Entry 7KGS (X-ray diffraction, 1.58 A resolution); this record covers chains A and C of the 3 polymer chains in the assembly.

Chain A:
Molecule: MHC class I antigen
Organism: Homo sapiens
UniProt: Q861F7 (Q861F7_HUMAN); numbering as in UniProt (aligned over 1-278)
Chain sequence (278 residues; numbered 1 to 278; the number before each row is that of its first residue):
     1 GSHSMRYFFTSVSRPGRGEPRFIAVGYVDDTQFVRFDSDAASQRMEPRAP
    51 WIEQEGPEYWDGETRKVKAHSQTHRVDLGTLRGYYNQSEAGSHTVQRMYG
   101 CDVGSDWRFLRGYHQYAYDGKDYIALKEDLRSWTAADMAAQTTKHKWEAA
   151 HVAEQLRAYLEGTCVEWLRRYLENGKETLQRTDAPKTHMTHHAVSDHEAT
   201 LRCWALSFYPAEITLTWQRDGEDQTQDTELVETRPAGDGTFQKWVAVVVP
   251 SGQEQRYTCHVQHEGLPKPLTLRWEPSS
Differences from the reference sequence: conflict Val245 (Ala in Q861F7)
Disulfide bonds: Cys101-Cys164, Cys203-Cys259
Metal / ion sites: Cd2+ site 1: His151, Glu154, His191; Cd2+ site 2 near Glu198 (its only coordinating residue here)

Chain C:
Molecule: Nucleoprotein
UniProt: P0DTC9 (NCAP_SARS2); residues 1-9 here correspond to UniProt positions 138-146 (UniProt number = residue number + 137)
Chain sequence (9 residues; each row starts with the number of its first residue):
     1 ALNTPKDHI

How chain A and chain C interact:
Pairs across the interface (46):
  Met5(A) - Ala1(C)
  Tyr7(A) - Ala1(C)  hydrogen bond (side chain-backbone)
  Tyr7(A) - Leu2(C)  hydrogen bond (side chain-backbone)
  Phe9(A) - Leu2(C)  hydrophobic
  Met45(A) - Leu2(C)  hydrophobic
  Glu63(A) - Ala1(C)
  Glu63(A) - Leu2(C)  hydrogen bond (side chain-backbone)
  Lys66(A) - Ala1(C)
  Lys66(A) - Leu2(C)  hydrogen bond (side chain-backbone)
  Lys66(A) - Asn3(C)
  Lys66(A) - Thr4(C)
  Val67(A) - Leu2(C)
  His70(A) - Asn3(C)
  His70(A) - Pro5(C)
  Thr73(A) - Asp7(C)
  Thr73(A) - His8(C)
  Asp77(A) - His8(C)
  Asp77(A) - Ile9(C)  hydrogen bond (side chain-backbone)
  Thr80(A) - Ile9(C)
  Leu81(A) - Ile9(C)  hydrophobic
  Tyr84(A) - Ile9(C)  hydrogen bond (side chain-backbone)
  Arg97(A) - Pro5(C)
  Arg97(A) - Asp7(C)  salt bridge
  Tyr99(A) - Leu2(C)
  Tyr99(A) - Asn3(C)  hydrogen bond (side chain-backbone)
  His114(A) - Asp7(C)  salt bridge
  Tyr116(A) - Asp7(C)  hydrogen bond (side chain-backbone)
  Tyr116(A) - Ile9(C)  hydrophobic
  Tyr123(A) - Ile9(C)
  Thr143(A) - Ile9(C)  hydrogen bond (side chain-backbone)
  Lys146(A) - His8(C)  hydrogen bond (side chain-backbone)
  Lys146(A) - Ile9(C)  hydrogen bond (side chain-backbone)
  Trp147(A) - Asp7(C)
  Trp147(A) - His8(C)  hydrogen bond (side chain-backbone)
  Trp147(A) - Ile9(C)
  Val152(A) - Lys6(C)
  Gln155(A) - Asn3(C)  hydrogen bond
  Gln155(A) - Thr4(C)
  Gln155(A) - Pro5(C)
  Leu156(A) - Asn3(C)
  Leu156(A) - Pro5(C)  hydrophobic
  Tyr159(A) - Ala1(C)  hydrogen bond (side chain-backbone)
  Tyr159(A) - Leu2(C)
  Tyr159(A) - Asn3(C)
  Trp167(A) - Ala1(C)  hydrophobic
  Tyr171(A) - Ala1(C)  hydrogen bond (side chain-backbone)
Also at the interface, not in a pair above, chain A (28 interface residues in all): Tyr59
Interface features reported in the paper:
  - interface residues, chain C: Pro5(C)

Summary:
28 residues of chain A and 9 residues of chain C are in contact, with 15 hydrogen bonds and 2 salt bridges.
Polar pairs include Arg97(A)-Asp7(C), His114(A)-Asp7(C) and Tyr7(A)-Ala1(C). The Cd2+ site 1 is built by
His151(A), Glu154(A) and His191(A). The paper reports the interface residue Pro5(C).
Here chain A is MHC class I antigen (Homo sapiens) and chain C is Nucleoprotein. Entry 7KGS (Crystal Structure
of HLA-A*0201 in complex with SARS-CoV-2 N138-146) was determined by X-ray diffraction, deposited together
with 7KGO, 7KGP, 7KGQ, 7KGR and 7KGT.
